5Q10 - chains A and B; structure by X-ray diffraction, 2.20 A resolution.

# Chain A
Protein: Bile acid receptor
Organism: Homo sapiens
UniProtKB: Q96RI1 (NR1H4_HUMAN); residues 248-476 here correspond to UniProt positions 258-486 (UniProt number = residue number + 10)
Chain sequence (233 residues; numbered 244 to 476; the number before each row is that of its first residue):
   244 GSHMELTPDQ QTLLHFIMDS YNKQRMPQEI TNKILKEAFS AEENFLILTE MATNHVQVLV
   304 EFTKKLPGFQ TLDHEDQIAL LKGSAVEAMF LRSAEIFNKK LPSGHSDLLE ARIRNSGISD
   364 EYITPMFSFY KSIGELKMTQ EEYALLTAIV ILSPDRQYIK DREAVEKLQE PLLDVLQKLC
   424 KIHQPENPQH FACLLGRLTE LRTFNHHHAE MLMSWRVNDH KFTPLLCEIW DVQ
Disordered / not traced: 244-246, 474-476
Differences from the reference sequence: expression tag (244-247); conflict A281 (Glu291 in Q96RI1), A354 (Glu364 in Q96RI1)
Curated features (UniProtKB/Swiss-Prot):
  - binding site (chenodeoxycholate): R335, Y365, Y373, H451
  - modified residue: T446 (Phosphothreonine)
  - cross-link: K279 (Glycyl lysine isopeptide (Lys-Gly) (interchain with G-Cter in SUMO1))
Small-molecule neighbours: 9M4 (N-[3-(acetylamino)phenyl]-4-chloro-N-[(1S)-1-cyclohexyl-2-(cyclohexylamino)-2-oxoethyl]benzamide): F288, L291, T292, M294, A295, H298, V299, A328, V329, M332, F333, S336, L352, I356, I361, Y365, I366, M369, Y373, H450, H451, M454, W458, T466, L469, W473

# Chain B
Protein: Coactivator peptide src-1 HD3
UniProtKB: A8K1V4 (A8K1V4_HUMAN); residue numbers follow UniProt; this construct covers 744-757
Chain sequence (14 residues; numbered 744 to 757; the number before each row is that of its first residue):
   744 KDHQLLRYLL DKDE
Disordered / not traced: 744-745, 756-757

# How chain A and chain B interact
Residue-residue contacts - 16 pairs, chain A then chain B:
  V303(A) with L752(B); L753(B)
  E304(A) with L752(B)
  K307(A) with L752(B); L753(B), hydrogen bond (side chain-backbone); K755(B), hydrogen bond (side chain-backbone)
  F312(A) with L753(B), hydrophobic
  H317(A) with R750(B), hydrogen bond; L753(B); D754(B), salt bridge
  E318(A) with R750(B), salt bridge
  Q320(A) with L753(B)
  I321(A) with R750(B); L753(B), hydrophobic
  L324(A) with L753(B), hydrophobic
  L468(A) with L748(B), hydrophobic
Also at the interface, not in a pair above, chain A (15 interface residues in all): V299, Q300, K325, I472, W473
Also at the interface, not in a pair above, chain B (8 interface residues in all): H746, L749

# Overview
15 residues of chain A and 8 residues of chain B are in contact, with 3 hydrogen bonds and 2 salt bridges.
Among the polar pairs are H317(A)-D754(B), E318(A)-R750(B) and K307(A)-L753(B). Ligands of chain A: compound
9M4.
Chain A is Bile acid receptor (Homo sapiens) and chain B is Coactivator peptide src-1 HD3; the structure,
Ligand binding to FARNESOID-X-RECEPTOR, was determined by X-ray diffraction (same publication as 5Q0I, 5Q0J,
5Q0K, 5Q0L, 5Q0M, 5Q0N and 30 further entries).
